Entry 6YBA (electron microscopy, 4.00 A resolution); this record covers chains L and Q of the 26 polymer chains in the assembly.

== Chain L ==
Molecule: Hexon protein
Source organism: Human adenovirus F serotype 41
UniProt: B2ZX09 (B2ZX09_ADE41); residue numbers follow UniProt; this construct covers 1-925
Amino-acid sequence (925 residues; each row starts with the number of its first residue):
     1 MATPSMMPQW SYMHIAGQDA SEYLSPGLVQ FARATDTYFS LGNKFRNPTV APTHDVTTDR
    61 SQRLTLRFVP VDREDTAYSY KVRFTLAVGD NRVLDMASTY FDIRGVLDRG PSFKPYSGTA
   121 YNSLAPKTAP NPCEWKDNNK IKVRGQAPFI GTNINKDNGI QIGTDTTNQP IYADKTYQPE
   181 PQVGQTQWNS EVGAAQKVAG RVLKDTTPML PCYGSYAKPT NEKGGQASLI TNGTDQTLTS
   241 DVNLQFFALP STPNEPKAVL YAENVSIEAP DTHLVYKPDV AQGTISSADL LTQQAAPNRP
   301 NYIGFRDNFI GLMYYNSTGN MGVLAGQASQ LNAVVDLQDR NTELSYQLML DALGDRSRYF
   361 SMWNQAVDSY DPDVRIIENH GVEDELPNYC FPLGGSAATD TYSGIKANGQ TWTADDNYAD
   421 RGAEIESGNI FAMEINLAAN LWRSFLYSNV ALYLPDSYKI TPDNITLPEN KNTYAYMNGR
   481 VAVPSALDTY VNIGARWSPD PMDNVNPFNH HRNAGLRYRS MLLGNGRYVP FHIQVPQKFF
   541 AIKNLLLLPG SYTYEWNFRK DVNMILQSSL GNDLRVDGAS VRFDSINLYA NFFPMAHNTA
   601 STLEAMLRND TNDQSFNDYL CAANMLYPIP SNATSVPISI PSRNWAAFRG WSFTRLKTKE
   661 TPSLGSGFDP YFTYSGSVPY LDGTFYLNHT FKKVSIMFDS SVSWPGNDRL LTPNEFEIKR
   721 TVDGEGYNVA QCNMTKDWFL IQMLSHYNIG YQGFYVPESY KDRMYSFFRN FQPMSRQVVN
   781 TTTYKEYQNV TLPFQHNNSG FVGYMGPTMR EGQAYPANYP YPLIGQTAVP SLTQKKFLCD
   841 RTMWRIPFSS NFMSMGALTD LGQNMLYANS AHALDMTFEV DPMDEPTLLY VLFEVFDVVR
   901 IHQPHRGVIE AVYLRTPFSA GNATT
Unresolved in the structure: 1, 193-194, 231-237, 922-925

== Chain Q ==
Molecule: Hexon-interlacing protein
Source organism: Human adenovirus F serotype 41
UniProt: B5SNR3 (B5SNR3_ADE41); residues 1-133 here = UniProt positions 1-133
Amino-acid sequence (133 residues; each row starts with the number of its first residue):
     1 MSGSMEGNAV SFKGGVFSPY LTTRLPAWAG VRQNVMGSNV DGRPVAPANS ATLTYATVGS
    61 SVDTAAAAAA SAAASTARGM AADFGLYNQL AASRSLREED ALSVVLTRLE ELSQQLQDLF
   121 AKVALLNPPA NAS
Unresolved in the structure: 1-9, 60-133
What the authors report for this chain:
  - self-association interface (contacts with another copy of this molecule): Phe17, Tyr20 to Leu21

== Chain L / chain Q interface ==
Residue-residue contacts - 31 pairs, chain L then chain Q:
  Thr634(L) - Gly30(Q)
  Ser635(L) - Val31(Q)
  Pro637(L) - Thr23(Q)
  Lys692(L) - Ala48(Q)
  Lys692(L) - Leu53(Q)
  Lys693(L) - Trp28(Q)
  Ser695(L) - Trp28(Q)
  Met697(L) - Arg24(Q)  hydrogen bond
  Glu715(L) - Trp28(Q)
  Lys719(L) - Thr54(Q)
  Arg720(L) - Ala56(Q)
  Thr721(L) - Leu53(Q)
  Asn733(L) - Ala56(Q)
  Leu832(L) - Thr57(Q)
  Leu832(L) - Val58(Q)
  Thr833(L) - Ala56(Q)
  Thr833(L) - Thr57(Q)
  Thr833(L) - Val58(Q)  hydrogen bond (backbone-backbone)
  Gln834(L) - Tyr55(Q)
  Gln834(L) - Ala56(Q)
  Lys835(L) - Ala56(Q)
  Lys836(L) - Thr54(Q)
  Lys836(L) - Tyr55(Q)
  Thr877(L) - Pro26(Q)
  Thr877(L) - Trp28(Q)
  Glu879(L) - Trp28(Q)
  Glu879(L) - Gly30(Q)
  Glu879(L) - Val31(Q)
  Asp881(L) - Thr54(Q)  hydrogen bond
  Pro882(L) - Ala48(Q)
  Pro882(L) - Asn49(Q)
Also at the interface, not in a pair above, chain L (24 interface residues in all): Trp497, Asn632, Ser700
Also at the interface, not in a pair above, chain Q (16 interface residues in all): Ser50, Gly59

== Summary ==
Chain L and chain Q form an interface of 24 and 16 residues respectively; the contacts include 3 hydrogen
bonds. Polar pairs include Met697(L)-Arg24(Q), Asp881(L)-Thr54(Q) and Thr833(L)-Val58(Q). The paper reports a
self-association interface involving Phe17(Q) and Tyr20(Q).
Chain L is Hexon protein and chain Q is Hexon-interlacing protein, both from Human adenovirus F serotype 41;
the structure, HAdV-F41 Capsid, was determined by electron microscopy.
